9OA2 - chains A and U of the 12 polymer chains in the assembly; structure by electron microscopy, 3.85 A resolution.

Chain A:
Molecule: Replicative DNA helicase
From: Escherichia coli
Notes: EC 3.6.4.12
UniProtKB: P0ACB0 (DNAB_ECOLI); residue numbers follow UniProt; this construct covers 1-471
Chain sequence (471 residues; numbered 1 to 471; the number before each row is that of its first residue):
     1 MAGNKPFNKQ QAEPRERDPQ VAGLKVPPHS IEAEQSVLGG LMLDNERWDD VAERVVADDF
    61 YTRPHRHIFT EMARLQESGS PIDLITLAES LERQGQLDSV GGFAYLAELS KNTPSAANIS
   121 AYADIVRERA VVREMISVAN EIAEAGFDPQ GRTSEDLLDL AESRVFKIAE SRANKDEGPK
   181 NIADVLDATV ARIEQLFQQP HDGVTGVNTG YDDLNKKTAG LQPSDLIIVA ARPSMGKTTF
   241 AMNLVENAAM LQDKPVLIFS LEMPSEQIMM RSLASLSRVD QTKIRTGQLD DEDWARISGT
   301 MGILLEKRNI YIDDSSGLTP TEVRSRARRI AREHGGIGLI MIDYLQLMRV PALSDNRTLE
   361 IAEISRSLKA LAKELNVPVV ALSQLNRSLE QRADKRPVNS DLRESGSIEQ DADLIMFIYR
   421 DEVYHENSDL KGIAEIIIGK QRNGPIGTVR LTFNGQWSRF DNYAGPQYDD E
Not modelled in the structure: 1-23, 469-471
Curated features (UniProtKB/Swiss-Prot):
  - binding site (ATP): Ser234, Lys237, Thr238, Arg442
  - mutagenesis: Pro81 (P81H: About 100-fold increased survival following 3000 Gy ionizing radiation), Ala130 (A130V: In dnaB8, dnaB43, dnaB454; temperature sensitive, no DNA replication at 42 degrees Celsius in vivo, in vitro decreased helicase activity at 30, at 42 degrees Celius almost no helicase, no ...), Met242 (M242I: In dnaB70; temperature sensitive, no DNA replication at 42 degrees Celsius in vivo, in vitro 25% helicase activity at 30, further decreased helicase at 42 degrees Celius, low ATPase activity ...), Gly299 (G299D: In dnaB252; temperature sensitive, no DNA replication at 42 degrees Celsius in vivo, in vitro no change in pRNA synthesis, 5'-3' helicase activity or ATPase at either temperature)
Metal / ion sites: Mg2+: Glu262 (together with ADP)
Residues lining bound ligands: ADP (adenosine-5'-diphosphate): Arg232, Pro233, Ser234, Met235, Gly236, Lys237, Thr238, Thr239, Arg271, Gln281, Thr282, Arg285, Arg420, Gly455
From the paper describing this entry:
  - conformationally variable residues: Arg403

Chain U:
Molecule: Helicase loader
From: Escherichia phage Lambda
UniProtKB: P03689 (VRPP_LAMBD); residues 1-233 here = UniProt positions 1-233
Chain sequence (233 residues; numbered 1 to 233; the number before each row is that of its first residue):
     1 MENIAAQMVN FDREQMRRIA NNMPEQYDEK PQVQQVAQII NGVFSQLLAT FPASLANRDQ
    61 NEVNEIRRQW VLAFRENGIT TMEQVNAGMR VARRQNRPFL PSPGQFVAWC REEASVTAGL
   121 PNVSELVDMV YEYCRKRGLY PDAESYPWKS NAHYWLVTNL YQNMRANALT DAELRRKAAD
   181 ELVHMTARIN RGEAIPEPVK QLPVMGGRPL NRAQALAKIA EIKAKFGLKG ASV
Not modelled in the structure: 1-210, 233
Sequence notes: engineered mutation Glu2 (Lys in P03689)

Chain A / chain U interface:
Contacting residue pairs - 11 pairs, chain A then chain U:
  Asp187(A) - Phe226(U)
  Asp187(A) - Leu228(U)
  Val190(A) - Ile222(U)  hydrophobic
  Ala191(A) - Ala231(U)
  Ala191(A) - Ser232(U)
  Glu194(A) - Ile219(U)
  Glu194(A) - Ile222(U)
  Glu194(A) - Lys223(U)
  Phe197(A) - Ala215(U)  hydrophobic
  Gln198(A) - Arg212(U)  hydrogen bond (backbone-side chain)
  Pro200(A) - Arg212(U)
Also at the interface, not in a pair above, chain U (11 interface residues in all): Leu216, Gly227

Overview:
7 residues of chain A and 11 residues of chain U are in contact; the contacts include 1 hydrogen bond. The
hydrogen-bonded pair is Gln198(A)-Arg212(U). Chain A binds ADP. UniProt lists 4 ATP-binding residues and 4
mutagenesis sites on chain A. From the paper: conformational variability at Arg403(A).
Chain A is Replicative DNA helicase (Escherichia coli) and chain U is Helicase loader (Escherichia phage
Lambda); the structure, Ecoli DnaB helicase and Phage Lambda loader P with ADP-Mg in a 6:6 stoichiometry
ratio, was determined by electron microscopy, deposited together with 8V9S and 9OA1.
